Entry 2FLL (X-ray diffraction, 2.60 A resolution); this record covers chains T and A of the 3 polymer chains in the assembly.

Chain T:
Molecule: DNA template strand
Sequence (11 nucleotides; row label = number of the first residue in the row):
   837 TCTAGGGTCCT
Not modelled in the structure: 837-838

Chain A:
Protein: DNA polymerase iota
From: Homo sapiens
Notes: EC 2.7.7.7
Reference sequence: Q9UNA4 (POLI_HUMAN); residue numbers follow UniProt; this construct covers 1-420
Sequence (420 residues; row label = number of the first residue in the row):
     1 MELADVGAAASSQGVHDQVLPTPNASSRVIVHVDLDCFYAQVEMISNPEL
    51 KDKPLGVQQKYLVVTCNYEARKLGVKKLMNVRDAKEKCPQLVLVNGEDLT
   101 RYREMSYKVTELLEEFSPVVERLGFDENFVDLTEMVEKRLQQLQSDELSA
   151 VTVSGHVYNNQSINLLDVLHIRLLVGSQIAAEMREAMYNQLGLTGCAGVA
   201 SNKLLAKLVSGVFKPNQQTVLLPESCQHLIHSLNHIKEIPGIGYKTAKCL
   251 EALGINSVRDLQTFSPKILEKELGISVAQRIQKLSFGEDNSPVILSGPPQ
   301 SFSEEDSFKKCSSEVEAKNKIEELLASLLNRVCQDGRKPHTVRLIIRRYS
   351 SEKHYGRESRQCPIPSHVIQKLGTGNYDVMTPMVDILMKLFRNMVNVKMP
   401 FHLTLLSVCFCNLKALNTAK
Not modelled in the structure: 1-24, 371-378, 395-403, 415-420
Metal / ion sites: Mg2+ site 1: Asp-34, Leu-35, Asp-126 (together with dTTP); Mg2+ site 2: Asp-34, Glu-127 (together with dTTP)
Residues lining bound ligands: dTTP (TTP): Asp-34, Leu-35, Asp-36, Cys-37, Phe-38, Tyr-39, Gln-59, Val-64, Thr-65, Tyr-68, Arg-71, Lys-77, Leu-78, Asp-126, Glu-127, Lys-214
Curated features (UniProtKB/Swiss-Prot):
  - natural variant: Gly-96 (R96G: Large decrease in catalytic activity efficiency which is partially rescued by the presence of Mn(2+) instead Mg(2+); this construct carries the variant)
  - mutagenesis: Met-1 to Ala-25 (Small decrease in catalytic activity efficiency which is partially rescued by the presence of Mn(2+) instead Mg(2+))

Chain T / chain A interface:
Residue-residue contacts (26; chain T residue first):
  DT839(T) / Leu-62(A)  base contact
  DA840(T) / Gln-59(A)  sugar contact
  DA840(T) / Lys-60(A)  phosphate contact
  DA840(T) / Leu-62(A)  sugar contact
  DA840(T) / Val-64(A)  base contact
  DA840(T) / Ser-307(A)  hydrogen bond to the phosphate
  DA840(T) / Lys-309(A)  salt bridge to the phosphate
  DA840(T) / Arg-347(A)  salt bridge to the phosphate
  DG841(T) / Gln-59(A)  sugar contact
  DG841(T) / Lys-60(A)  salt bridge to the phosphate
  DG841(T) / Glu-97(A)  phosphate contact
  DG841(T) / Leu-99(A)  phosphate contact
  DG841(T) / Glu-305(A)  base contact
  DG841(T) / Ser-307(A)  hydrogen bond to the phosphate
  DG842(T) / Leu-99(A)  sugar contact
  DG842(T) / Arg-103(A)  salt bridge to the phosphate
  DG842(T) / Ser-303(A)  phosphate contact
  DG842(T) / Glu-304(A)  phosphate contact
  DG842(T) / Glu-305(A)  hydrogen bond to the phosphate
  DG843(T) / Arg-103(A)  salt bridge to the phosphate
  DG843(T) / Phe-125(A)  sugar contact
  DG843(T) / Phe-302(A)  phosphate contact
  DG843(T) / Ser-303(A)  hydrogen bond to the phosphate
  DG843(T) / Arg-331(A)  salt bridge to the phosphate
  DT844(T) / Gln-300(A)  hydrogen bond to the phosphate
  DT844(T) / Ser-301(A)  hydrogen bond to the phosphate
Also at the interface, not in a pair above, chain T (8 interface residues in all): DC845, DT847
Also at the interface, not in a pair above, chain A (23 interface residues in all): Tyr-39, Leu-78, Ser-276, Pro-299, Asp-306

Overview:
8 residues of chain T face 23 of chain A across their interface, with 6 hydrogen bonds and 6 salt bridges.
Polar pairs include DA840(T)/Ser-307(A), DG841(T)/Ser-307(A) and DG842(T)/Glu-305(A). DTTP is bound between
chain T and chain A.
Here chain T is DNA template strand and chain A is DNA polymerase iota (Homo sapiens). Entry 2FLL (Ternary
complex of human DNA polymerase iota with DNA and dTTP) was determined by X-ray diffraction (same publication
as 2FLN and 2FLP).
